Entry 4DV6 (X-ray diffraction, 3.30 A resolution); this record covers chains A and H of the 21 polymer chains in the assembly.

[Chain A]
Molecule: 16S rRNA
Source organism: Thermus thermophilus
Sequence (1522 nucleotides; row label = number of the first residue in the row; note: 42 numbers in that range are skipped by the numbering (no residue carries them; nothing is unmodelled there); a row labelled like 190A-190L holds insertion residues (190A, then the next letters in order); numbering starts at 0):
     0 UUUGUUGGAG AGUUUGAUCC UGGCUCAGGG UGAACGCUGG CGGCGUGCCU AAGACAUGCA
    60 AGUCGUGCGG G
    73 CCGCGGGGUU UU
    88 ACUCCG
    95 UGGUC
   101 AGCGGCGGAC GGGUGAGUAA CGCGUGGGU
  129A G
   130 ACCUACCCGG AAGAGGGGGA CAACCCGGGG AAACUCGGGC UAAUCCCCCA UGUGGACCCG
   190 C
190A-190L CCCUUGGGGUGU
   191 GUCCAAAGGG CUUU
   216 GCCCGCUUCC GGAUGGGCCC GCGUCCCAUC AGCUAGUUGG UGGGGUAAUG GCCCACCAAG
   276 GCGACGACGG GUAGCCGGUC UGAGAGGAUG GCCGGCCACA GGGGCACUGA GACACGGGCC
   336 CCACUCCUAC GGGAGGCAGC AGUUAGGAAU CUUCCGCAAU GGGCGCAAGC CUGACGGAGC
   396 GACGCCGCUU GGAGGAAGAA GCCCUUCGGG GUGUAAACUC CUGAA
   442 CCCGGGACGA AACCCCCGAC GA
   474 GGGGACUGAC GGUACCGGG
   494 GUAAUAGCGC CGGCCAACUC CGUGCCAGCA GCCGCGGUAA UACGGAGGGC GCGAGCGUUA
   554 CCCGGAUUCA CUGGGCGUAA AGGGCGUGUA GGCGGCCUGG GGCGUCCCAU GUGAAAGACC
   614 ACGGCUCAAC CGUGGGGGAG CGUGGGAUAC GCUCAGGCUA GACGGUGGGA GAGGGUGGUG
   674 GAAUUCCCGG AGUAGCGGUG AAAUGCGCAG AUACCGGGAG GAACGCCGAU GGCGAAGGCA
   734 GCCACCUGGU CCACCCGUGA CGCUGAGGCG CGAAAGCGUG GGGAGCAAAC CGGAUUAGAU
   794 ACCCGGGUAG UCCACGCCCU AAACGAUGCG CGCUAGGUCU CUGGGUCU
   848 CCUGGGGGCC GAAGCUAACG CGUUAAGCGC GCCGCCUGGG GAGUACGGCC GCAAGGCUGA
   908 AACUCAAGGG AAUUGACGGG GGCCCGCACA AGCGGUGGAG CAUGUGGUUU AAUUCGAAGX
   968 AACGCGAAGA ACCUUACCAG GCCUUGACAU GCUAGG
 1003A G
  1004 AACCCGGGUG AAAGCCUGGG GUGCCCC
1030A-1030D GCGA
  1031 GGGGAGCCCU AGCACAGGUG CUGCAUGGCC GUCGUCAGCU CGUGCCGUGA GGUGUUGGGU
  1091 UAAGUCCCGC AACGAGCGCA ACCCCCGCCG UUAGUUGCCA GCGGUUCGGC CGGGCACUCU
  1151 AACGGGACUG CCCGCGAAA
  1171 GCGGGAGGAA GGAGGGGACG ACGUCUGGUC AGCAUGGCCC UUACGGCCUG GGCGACACAC
  1231 GUGCUACAAU GCCCACUACA AAGCGAUGCC ACCCGGCAAC GGGGAGCUAA UCGCAAAAAG
  1291 GUGGGCCCAG UUCGGAUUGG GGUCUGCAAC CCGACCCCAU GAAGCCGGAA UCGCUAGUAA
  1351 UCGCGGAUCA G
 1361A C
  1362 CAUGCCGCGG UGAAUACGUU CCCGGGCCUU GUACACACXG CCXGUXACGC CAUGGGAGCG
  1422 GGCUCUACCC GAAGUCGCCG GG
  1446 AGCCUACGGG
  1459 CAGGCGCCGA GGGUAGGGCC CGUGACUGGG GCGAAGUCGU AACAAGGUAG CUGUACCGGA
  1519 AGGUGCGGCU GGAUCCACUC CUUUCU
Disordered / not traced: 0-4, 1534-1538
Sequence notes: engineered mutation G915 (A1538 in M26923.1); conflict C1534 (A2157 in M26923.1), A1535 (C2158 in M26923.1)
Modified / non-standard residues: PSU (pseudouridine-5'-monophosphate) at position 516, 7MG (7N-methyl-8-hydroguanosine-5'-monophosphate) at position 527, M2G (N2-dimethylguanosine-5'-monophosphate) at position 966, 5MC (5-methylcytidine-5'-monophosphate) at position 967, 2MG (2N-methylguanosine-5'-monophosphate) at position 1207, 5MC (5-methylcytidine-5'-monophosphate) at position 1400, 4OC (4n,o2'-methylcytidine-5'-monophosphate) at position 1402, 5MC (5-methylcytidine-5'-monophosphate) at position 1404, 5MC (5-methylcytidine-5'-monophosphate) at position 1407, UR3 (3-methyluridine-5'-monophoshate) at position 1498, MA6 (6N-dimethyladenosine-5'-monophoshate) at position 1518, MA6 (6N-dimethyladenosine-5'-monophoshate) at position 1519, PSU (pseudouridine-5'-monophosphate) at position 1540, PSU (pseudouridine-5'-monophosphate) at position 1541
Bound ions: Mg2+ site 1 near U5 (its only coordinating residue here); Mg2+ site 2 near U12 (its only coordinating residue here); Mg2+ site 3: U13, U14; Mg2+ site 4 near G22 (its only coordinating residue here); Mg2+ site 5: C58, U387; Mg2+ site 6: A59, U387; Mg2+ site 7: G61, G105; Mg2+ site 8: G70, U98; Mg2+ site 9 near U98 (its only coordinating residue here); Mg2+ site 10 near G107 (its only coordinating residue here); Mg2+ site 11 near G111 (its only coordinating residue here); Mg2+ site 12: G117, G289; 105 more Mg2+ sites not listed

[Chain H]
Molecule: ribosomal protein S8
Source organism: Thermus thermophilus
UniProt: Q5SHQ2 (RS8_THET8); residue numbers follow UniProt; this construct covers 1-138
Chain sequence (138 residues; numbered 1 to 138; the number before each row is that of its first residue):
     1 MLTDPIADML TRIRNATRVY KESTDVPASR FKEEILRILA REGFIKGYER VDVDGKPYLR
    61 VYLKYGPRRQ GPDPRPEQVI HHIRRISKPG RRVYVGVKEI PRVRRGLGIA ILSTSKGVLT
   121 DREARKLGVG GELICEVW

[How chain A and chain H interact]
Residue-residue contacts - 72 pairs, chain A then chain H:
  C564(A) / Arg-91(H)  hydrogen bond to the sugar
  C586(A) / Pro-89(H)  phosphate contact
  C586(A) / Gly-90(H)  sugar contact
  G587(A) / Thr-3(H)  sugar contact
  G587(A) / Pro-89(H)  phosphate contact
  G587(A) / Arg-92(H)  salt bridge to the phosphate
  G588(A) / Met-1(H)  sugar contact
  G588(A) / Leu-2(H)  sugar contact
  G588(A) / Pro-5(H)  sugar contact
  C589(A) / Pro-5(H)  phosphate contact
  C589(A) / Ala-28(H)  sugar contact
  C589(A) / Ser-29(H)  phosphate contact
  C590(A) / Ser-29(H)  phosphate contact
  C590(A) / Arg-30(H)  hydrogen bond to the phosphate
  U591(A) / Arg-30(H)  salt bridge to the phosphate
  G597(A) / Tyr-94(H)  hydrogen bond to the base
  U598(A) / Tyr-94(H)  sugar contact
  C599(A) / Val-95(H)  sugar contact
  C599(A) / Gly-96(H)  phosphate contact
  C599(A) / Val-97(H)  phosphate contact
  C599(A) / Val-129(H)  sugar contact
  C599(A) / Gly-130(H)  hydrogen bond to the sugar
  C599(A) / Gly-131(H)  sugar contact
  C600(A) / Gly-96(H)  phosphate contact
  C600(A) / Val-97(H)  hydrogen bond to the phosphate
  C600(A) / Gly-128(H)  sugar contact
  G631(A) / Lys-98(H)  salt bridge to the phosphate
  A640(A) / Ser-115(H)  hydrogen bond to the sugar
  U641(A) / Ser-115(H)  sugar contact
  A642(A) / Phe-31(H)  sugar contact
  A642(A) / Ser-113(H)  hydrogen bond to the base
  A642(A) / Thr-114(H)  hydrogen bond to the base
  A642(A) / Ser-115(H)  base contact
  A642(A) / Gly-117(H)  sugar contact
  A642(A) / Val-118(H)  sugar contact
  C643(A) / Phe-31(H)  sugar contact
  C643(A) / Ser-113(H)  hydrogen bond to the sugar
  C643(A) / Glu-132(H)  hydrogen bond to the sugar
  G644(A) / Arg-92(H)  sugar contact
  U652(A) / Lys-56(H)  phosphate contact
  A653(A) / Lys-56(H)  salt bridge to the phosphate
  G654(A) / Met-1(H)  sugar contact
  G755(A) / Met-1(H)  sugar contact
  G823(A) / Thr-3(H)  base contact
  C824(A) / Met-1(H)  sugar contact
  G825(A) / Leu-2(H)  sugar contact
  G825(A) / Asp-8(H)  hydrogen bond to the sugar
  G825(A) / Thr-11(H)  base contact
  G825(A) / Arg-12(H)  hydrogen bond to the sugar
  C826(A) / Arg-12(H)  sugar contact
  C826(A) / Asn-15(H)  hydrogen bond to the base
  U827(A) / Asn-15(H)  sugar contact
  U827(A) / Val-19(H)  sugar contact
  A828(A) / Lys-21(H)  salt bridge to the phosphate
  A859(A) / Val-19(H)  base contact
  A860(A) / Arg-18(H)  sugar contact
  A860(A) / Arg-75(H)  hydrogen bond to the phosphate
  G861(A) / Arg-75(H)  salt bridge to the phosphate
  G874(A) / Asn-15(H)  base contact
  C875(A) / Thr-11(H)  base contact
  C875(A) / Arg-14(H)  hydrogen bond to the sugar
  C875(A) / Asn-15(H)  hydrogen bond to the sugar
  G876(A) / Ala-7(H)  sugar contact
  G876(A) / Thr-11(H)  hydrogen bond to the sugar
  G876(A) / Arg-14(H)  phosphate contact
  C877(A) / Thr-3(H)  hydrogen bond to the sugar
  C877(A) / Asp-4(H)  sugar contact
  C877(A) / Lys-88(H)  salt bridge to the phosphate
  C877(A) / Pro-89(H)  sugar contact
  G878(A) / Thr-3(H)  sugar contact
  G878(A) / Lys-88(H)  phosphate contact
  G878(A) / Pro-89(H)  phosphate contact
Also at the interface, not in a pair above, chain A (38 interface residues in all): A632, A753, C879
Also at the interface, not in a pair above, chain H (43 interface residues in all): Lys-32, Pro-57, Lys-116

[Overview]
Chain A and chain H form an interface of 38 and 43 residues respectively, with 18 hydrogen bonds and 7 salt
bridges. Among the polar pairs are G597(A)/Tyr-94(H), A642(A)/Ser-113(H) and A642(A)/Thr-114(H). The Mg2+ site
3 is built by U13(A) and U14(A).
Here chain A is 16S rRNA and chain H is ribosomal protein S8, both from Thermus thermophilus. Entry 4DV6
(Crystal structure of the Thermus thermophilus 30S ribosomal subunit with a 16S rRNA mutation, A915G) was
determined by X-ray diffraction.
